PDB entry 4CFV | X-ray diffraction, 2.00 A resolution | chains C and D

== Chain C ==
Protein: Cyclin-dependent kinase 2
Organism: Homo sapiens
Notes: EC 2.7.11.22, 2.7.11.23
Reference sequence: P24941 (CDK2_HUMAN); residues 1-298 here = UniProt positions 1-298
Amino-acid sequence (303 residues; numbered -4 to 298; the number before each row is that of its first residue; numbers below 1 keep their minus sign (Gly-4 is residue -4)):
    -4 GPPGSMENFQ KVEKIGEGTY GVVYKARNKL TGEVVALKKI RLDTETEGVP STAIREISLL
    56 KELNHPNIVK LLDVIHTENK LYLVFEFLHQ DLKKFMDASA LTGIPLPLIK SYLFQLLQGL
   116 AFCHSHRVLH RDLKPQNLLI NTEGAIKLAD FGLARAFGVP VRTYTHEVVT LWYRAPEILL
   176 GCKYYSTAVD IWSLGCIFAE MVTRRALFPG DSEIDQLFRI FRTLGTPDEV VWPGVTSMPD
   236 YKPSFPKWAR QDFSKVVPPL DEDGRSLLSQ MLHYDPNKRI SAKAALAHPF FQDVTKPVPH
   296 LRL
Unresolved in the structure: -4 to -1, 13-14, 222-251, 297-298
Construct notes: expression tag (-4 to 0)
Modified positions: Thr160 (phosphothreonine; TPO)
UniProt features mapped onto this chain:
  - active site: Asp127 (Proton acceptor)
  - binding site (ATP): Ile10 to Val18, Lys33, Glu81 to Leu83, Asp86, Lys129 to Asn132, Asp145
  - binding site (Mg(2+)): Asn132, Asp145
  - site (CDK7 binding): Lys9, Lys88, Lys89, Leu166
  - modified residue: Met1 (N-acetylmethionine), Lys6 (N6-acetyllysine), Thr14 (Phosphothreonine), Tyr15 (Phosphotyrosine), Tyr19 (Phosphotyrosine), Thr160 (Phosphothreonine)
  - natural variant: Pro45 (P45L: In a glioblastoma multiforme sample)
  - mutagenesis: Lys9 (K9F: Reduced phosphorylation by CAK), Thr14 (T14A: 2-fold increase in activity), Tyr15 (Y15F: 2-fold increase in activity), Lys88 to Lys89 (Reduced phosphorylation by CAK), Thr160 (T160A: Abolishes activity), Leu166 (L166R: Reduced phosphorylation by CAK and reduced kinase activity)
Ligand contacts: 75X (3-[2-amino-6-(cyclohexylmethoxy)-7H-purin-8-yl]-2-methylphenol): Ile10, Glu12, Val18, Ala31, Val64, Phe80, Glu81, Phe82, Leu83, His84, Gln85, Asp86, Lys89, Gln131, Asn132, Leu134, Ala144, Asp145

== Chain D ==
Protein: Cyclin-A2
Organism: Homo sapiens
Notes: fragment: cdk-activating fragment, residues 175-432
Reference sequence: P20248 (CCNA2_HUMAN); residues 172-432 here = UniProt positions 172-432
Amino-acid sequence (262 residues; row label = number of the first residue in the row):
   171 GVNEVPDYHE DIHTYLREME VKCKPKVGYM KKQPDITNSM RAILVDWLVE VGEEYKLQNE
   231 TLHLAVNYID RFLSSMSVLR GKLQLVGTAA MLLASKFEEI YPPEVAEFVY ITDDTYTKKQ
   291 VLRMEHLVLK VLTFDLAAPT INQFLTQYFL HQQPANCKVE SLAMFLGELS LIDADPYLKY
   351 LPSVIAAAAF HLALYTVTGQ SWPESLVQKT GYTLETLKPC LLDLHQTYLR APQHAQQSIR
   411 EKYKNSKYHG VSLLNPPETL NL
Construct notes: expression tag (171); conflict Ile311 (Val in P20248), Ala357 (Gly in P20248), Val377 (Ile in P20248), Gln378 (Arg in P20248), Thr386 (Ser in P20248), Leu392 (Met in P20248), Arg400 (Lys in P20248)
Bound ions: Mg2+ site 1: Met200, Gln203, Ile206; Mg2+ site 2: Tyr347, Tyr350

== How chain C and chain D interact ==
Residue-residue contacts - 82 pairs, chain C then chain D:
  Leu37(C) with His296(D)
  Thr39(C) with Leu292(D)
  Glu40(C) with Lys288(D); Leu292(D)
  Thr41(C) with Val275(D); Lys288(D); Leu292(D)
  Glu42(C) with Lys266(D), hydrogen bond (backbone-side chain); Glu274(D); Val275(D), hydrogen bond (side chain-backbone)
  Gly43(C) with Lys266(D); Leu292(D); Glu295(D)
  Val44(C) with Lys266(D), hydrogen bond (backbone-side chain); Glu295(D), hydrogen bond (backbone-side chain); Leu299(D), hydrophobic
  Ser46(C) with Lys266(D)
  Ile49(C) with Leu263(D), hydrophobic; Lys266(D); Leu306(D), hydrophobic
  Arg50(C) with Lys266(D); Phe267(D), hydrogen bond (side chain-backbone); Glu269(D)
  Ile52(C) with Phe304(D), hydrophobic
  Ser53(C) with Phe267(D); Phe304(D); Leu306(D)
  Lys56(C) with Thr303(D), hydrogen bond (side chain-backbone); Asp305(D), salt bridge
  Glu57(C) with Tyr185(D), hydrogen bond; Ala307(D)
  His71(C) with His296(D); Lys300(D); Phe304(D)
  Thr72(C) with His296(D), hydrogen bond (backbone-side chain)
  Glu73(C) with Arg293(D), salt bridge
  Leu76(C) with His296(D); Phe304(D), hydrophobic
  Ala116(C) with Tyr178(D)
  His119(C) with Tyr178(D); Ile182(D)
  Ser120(C) with Tyr178(D); Asp181(D), hydrogen bond; Ile182(D)
  His121(C) with Tyr185(D)
  Arg122(C) with Ile182(D); Tyr185(D); Ala307(D), hydrogen bond (side chain-backbone)
  Arg150(C) with Glu268(D), salt bridge; Ile270(D)
  Ala151(C) with Phe267(D), hydrophobic
  Phe152(C) with Val175(D), hydrophobic; Ile182(D), hydrophobic
  Val154(C) with Val175(D), hydrophobic; Thr316(D), hydrogen bond (backbone-side chain); Gln317(D), hydrogen bond (backbone-backbone)
  Pro155(C) with Asn173(D); Glu174(D); Thr316(D); Leu320(D), hydrophobic
  Val156(C) with Asn173(D), hydrogen bond (backbone-backbone)
  Arg157(C) with Gln228(D), hydrogen bond; Glu268(D), salt bridge
  Thr158(C) with Ile270(D)
  Tyr159(C) with Ile270(D)
  Thr160(C) with Glu269(D); Ile270(D)
  Tyr179(C) with Asn173(D)
  Ser181(C) with Val172(D), hydrogen bond (side chain-backbone); Asn173(D); Val175(D)
  Thr182(C) with Val172(D); Val175(D)
  Pro271(C) with Val172(D)
  Asn272(C) with Gly171(D); Val172(D), hydrogen bond (side chain-backbone)
  Ser276(C) with Asp177(D), hydrogen bond; Tyr178(D)
  Ala277(C) with Tyr178(D), hydrogen bond (backbone-side chain)
  Lys278(C) with Asp177(D), hydrogen bond (side chain-backbone); Tyr178(D), hydrogen bond (backbone-side chain); Asp181(D), salt bridge
Other interface residues (no listed pair), chain C (47 interface residues in all): Asp38, Leu54, Val69, Tyr180, Ala183, Ala279
Other interface residues (no listed pair), chain D (38 interface residues in all): His179, Leu186, Met189, Glu230

== Summary ==
47 residues of chain C and 38 residues of chain D are in contact, with 20 hydrogen bonds and 5 salt bridges.
Among the polar pairs are Lys56(C)-Asp305(D), Glu73(C)-Arg293(D) and Arg150(C)-Glu268(D). Bound to chain C:
compound 75X.
Chain C is Cyclin-dependent kinase 2 and chain D is Cyclin-A2, both from Homo sapiens; the structure,
Structure-based design of C8-substituted O6-cyclohexylmethoxyguanine CDK1 and 2 inhibitors, was determined by
X-ray diffraction (same publication as 4CFM, 4CFN, 4CFU, 4CFW and 4CFX).
